1SBW - chains A and I; structure by X-ray diffraction, 1.80 A resolution.

[Chain A]
Molecule: Protein (beta-TRYPSIN)
From: Bos taurus
Notes: EC 3.4.21.4
Reference sequence: P00760 (TRY1_BOVIN); the construct lacks a stretch of the UniProt sequence and is renumbered around it, so the offset changes along the chain: 16-34 = UniProt 21-39; 37-67 = UniProt 40-70; 69-125 = UniProt 71-127; 127-130 = UniProt 128-131; 5 more segments
Sequence (223 residues; row label = number of the first residue in the row; note: 10 numbers in that range are skipped by the numbering (no residue carries them; nothing is unmodelled there)):
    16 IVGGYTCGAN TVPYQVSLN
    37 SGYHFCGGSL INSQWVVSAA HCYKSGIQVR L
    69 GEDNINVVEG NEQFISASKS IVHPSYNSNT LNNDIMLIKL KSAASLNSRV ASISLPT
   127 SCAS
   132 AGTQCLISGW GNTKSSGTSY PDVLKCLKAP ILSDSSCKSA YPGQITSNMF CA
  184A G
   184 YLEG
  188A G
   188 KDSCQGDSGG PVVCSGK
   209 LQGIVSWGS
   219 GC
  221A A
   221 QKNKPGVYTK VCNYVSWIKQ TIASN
Disulfides: Cys22-Cys157, Cys42-Cys58, Cys128-Cys232, Cys136-Cys201, Cys168-Cys182, Cys191-Cys220
Metal / ion sites: Ca2+: Glu70, Asn72, Val75, Glu80

[Chain I]
Molecule: Protein (mung bean inhibitor lysin active fragment)
From: Vigna radiata
Reference sequence: P01062 (IBB_PHAAU); numbering as in UniProt (aligned over 8-42)
Sequence (35 residues; row label = number of the first residue in the row):
     8 SSEPCCDSCR CTKSIPPQCH CANIRLFCYK PCESM
Not modelled in the structure: 8-14, 30-42
Construct notes: conflict Arg17 (Asp in P01062), Gln25 (Glu in P01062)
UniProt features mapped onto this chain:
  - site: Lys20, Ser21 (Reactive bond for trypsin)
Disulfides: Cys18-Cys26

[Chain A / chain I interface]
Pairs across the interface (38; chain A residue first):
  His40(A) - Ile22(I)
  Phe41(A) - Ser21(I)
  Phe41(A) - Ile22(I)  hydrogen bond (backbone-backbone)
  Cys42(A) - Ser21(I)
  His57(A) - Thr19(I)
  His57(A) - Lys20(I)
  His57(A) - Ser21(I)
  His57(A) - Gln25(I)  hydrogen bond (backbone-side chain)
  Ser96(A) - His27(I)  hydrogen bond (backbone-side chain)
  Asn97(A) - Arg17(I)  hydrogen bond (backbone-side chain)
  Asn97(A) - His27(I)
  Thr98(A) - Arg17(I)
  Leu99(A) - Thr19(I)
  Tyr151(A) - Ile22(I)  hydrophobic
  Gln175(A) - Arg17(I)
  Asp189(A) - Lys20(I)  salt bridge
  Ser190(A) - Lys20(I)  hydrogen bond
  Cys191(A) - Lys20(I)
  Gln192(A) - Thr19(I)  hydrogen bond (side chain-backbone)
  Gln192(A) - Lys20(I)
  Gln192(A) - Ser21(I)
  Gln192(A) - Pro24(I)
  Gly193(A) - Lys20(I)  hydrogen bond (backbone-backbone)
  Gly193(A) - Ile22(I)
  Asp194(A) - Lys20(I)  hydrogen bond (backbone-backbone)
  Ser195(A) - Lys20(I)  hydrogen bond (side chain-backbone)
  Ser195(A) - Ser21(I)  hydrogen bond (side chain-backbone)
  Val213(A) - Lys20(I)
  Ser214(A) - Thr19(I)
  Ser214(A) - Lys20(I)  hydrogen bond (backbone-backbone)
  Trp215(A) - Arg17(I)
  Trp215(A) - Cys18(I)
  Trp215(A) - Thr19(I)
  Trp215(A) - Lys20(I)
  Gly216(A) - Arg17(I)
  Gly216(A) - Cys18(I)  hydrogen bond (backbone-backbone)
  Ser217(A) - Cys16(I)  hydrogen bond (side chain-backbone)
  Gly226(A) - Lys20(I)
Interface residues without a listed pair, chain A (26 interface residues in all): Tyr39, Tyr94, Gly219
Interface residues without a listed pair, chain I (11 interface residues in all): Ser15

[Overview]
26 residues of chain A and 11 residues of chain I are in contact, with 13 hydrogen bonds and 1 salt bridge.
Polar pairs include Asp189(A)-Lys20(I), His57(A)-Gln25(I) and Ser96(A)-His27(I). Glu70(A), Asn72(A), Val75(A)
and Glu80(A) form the Ca2+ site.
Chain A is Protein (beta-TRYPSIN) (Bos taurus) and chain I is Protein (mung bean inhibitor lysin active
fragment) (Vigna radiata); the structure, Crystal structure of mung bean inhibitor lysine active fragment
complex with bovine beta-trypsin at 1.8A resolution, was determined by X-ray diffraction.
